2PWH - chain A; structure by X-ray diffraction, 2.00 A resolution.

# Chain A
Protein: Sucrose isomerase
Organism: Pseudomonas mesoacidophila
Notes: EC 5.4.99.1
UniProtKB: Q2PS28 (Q2PS28_9PSED); residues 2-557 here correspond to UniProt positions 29-584 (UniProt number = residue number + 27)
Sequence (556 residues; each row starts with the number of its first residue):
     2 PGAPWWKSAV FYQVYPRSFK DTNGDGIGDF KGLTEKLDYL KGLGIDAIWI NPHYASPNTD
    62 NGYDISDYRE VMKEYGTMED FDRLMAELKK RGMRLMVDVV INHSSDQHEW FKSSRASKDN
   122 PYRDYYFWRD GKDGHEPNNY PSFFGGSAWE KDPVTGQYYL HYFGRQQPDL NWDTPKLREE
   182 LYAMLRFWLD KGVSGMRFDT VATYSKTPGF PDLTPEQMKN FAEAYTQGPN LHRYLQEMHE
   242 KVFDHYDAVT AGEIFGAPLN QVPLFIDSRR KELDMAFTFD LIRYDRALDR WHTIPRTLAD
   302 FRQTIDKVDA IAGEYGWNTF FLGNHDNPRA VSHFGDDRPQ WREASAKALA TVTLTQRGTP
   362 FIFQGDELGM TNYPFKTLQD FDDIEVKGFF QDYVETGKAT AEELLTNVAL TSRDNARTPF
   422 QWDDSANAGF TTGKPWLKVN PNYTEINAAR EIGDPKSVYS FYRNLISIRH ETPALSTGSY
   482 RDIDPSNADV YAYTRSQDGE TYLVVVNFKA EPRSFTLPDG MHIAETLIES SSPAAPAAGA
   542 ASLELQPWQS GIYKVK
Ion coordination: Ca2+: Asp22, Asn24, Asp26, Ile28, Asp30

# Overview
Asp22, Asn24, Asp26, Ile28 and Asp30 form the Ca2+ site.
Chain A is Sucrose isomerase (Pseudomonas mesoacidophila); the structure, Crystal structure of the trehalulose
synthase MutB from Pseudomonas mesoacidophila MX-45, was determined by X-ray diffraction together with 2PWD,
2PWE, 2PWF, 2PWG and 1ZJA from the same study.
